Entry 4E9Y (X-ray diffraction, 1.50 A resolution); this record covers chains A and B of the 3 polymer chains in the assembly.

== Chain A ==
Name: Multicopper oxidase
From: uncultured bacterium
UniProt: C0STU6 (C0STU6_9BACT); residues 1002-1326 here correspond to UniProt positions 35-359 (UniProt number = residue number - 967)
Amino-acid sequence (339 residues; each row starts with the number of its first residue):
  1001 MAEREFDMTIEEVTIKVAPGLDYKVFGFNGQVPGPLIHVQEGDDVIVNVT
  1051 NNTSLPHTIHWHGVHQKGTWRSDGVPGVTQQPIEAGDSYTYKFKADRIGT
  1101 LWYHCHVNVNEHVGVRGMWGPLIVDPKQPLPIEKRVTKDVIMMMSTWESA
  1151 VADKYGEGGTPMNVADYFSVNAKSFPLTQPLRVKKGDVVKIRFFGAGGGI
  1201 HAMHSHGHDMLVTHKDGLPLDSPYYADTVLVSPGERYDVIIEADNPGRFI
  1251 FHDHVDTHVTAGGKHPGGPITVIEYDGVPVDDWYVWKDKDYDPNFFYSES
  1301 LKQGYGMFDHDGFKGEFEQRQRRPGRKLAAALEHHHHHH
Unresolved in the structure: 1001, 1319-1339
Construct notes: expression tag (1001, 1327-1339)
Ion coordination: Cu ion site 1: His1057, Cys1105, His1112; Cu ion site 2: His1060 (together with oxygen molecule) (shared with His2204(B) of chain B); Cu ion site 3: His1062, His1104 (together with oxygen molecule) (shared with His2254(B) of chain B); Cu ion site 4: His1106 (together with oxygen molecule) (shared with His2206(B), His2252(B) of chain B); Cu ion site 5: His1204 (together with oxygen molecule) (shared with 1 residue of chain C); Cu ion site 6: His1206, His1252 (together with oxygen molecule) (shared with 1 residue of chain C); Cu ion site 7: His1254 (together with oxygen molecule) (shared with 2 residues of chain C)
Ligand contacts:
  - oxygen molecule (OXY), molecule 1: His1060, His1062, His1104, His1106
  - oxygen molecule (OXY), molecule 2: His1204, His1206, His1252, His1254

== Chain B ==
Name: Multicopper oxidase
From: uncultured bacterium
UniProt: C0STU6 (C0STU6_9BACT); residues 2002-2326 here correspond to UniProt positions 35-359 (UniProt number = residue number - 1967)
Amino-acid sequence (339 residues; each row starts with the number of its first residue):
  2001 MAEREFDMTIEEVTIKVAPGLDYKVFGFNGQVPGPLIHVQEGDDVIVNVT
  2051 NNTSLPHTIHWHGVHQKGTWRSDGVPGVTQQPIEAGDSYTYKFKADRIGT
  2101 LWYHCHVNVNEHVGVRGMWGPLIVDPKQPLPIEKRVTKDVIMMMSTWESA
  2151 VADKYGEGGTPMNVADYFSVNAKSFPLTQPLRVKKGDVVKIRFFGAGGGI
  2201 HAMHSHGHDMLVTHKDGLPLDSPYYADTVLVSPGERYDVIIEADNPGRFI
  2251 FHDHVDTHVTAGGKHPGGPITVIEYDGVPVDDWYVWKDKDYDPNFFYSES
  2301 LKQGYGMFDHDGFKGEFEQRQRRPGRKLAAALEHHHHHH
Unresolved in the structure: 2001, 2318-2339
Construct notes: expression tag (2001, 2327-2339)
Ion coordination: Cu ion site 1: His2057, Cys2105, His2112; Cu ion site 2: His2060 (together with oxygen molecule) (shared with 1 residue of chain C); Cu ion site 3: His2062, His2104 (together with oxygen molecule) (shared with 1 residue of chain C); Cu ion site 4: His2106 (together with oxygen molecule) (shared with 2 residues of chain C); Cu ion site 5: His2204 (together with oxygen molecule) (shared with His1060(A) of chain A); Cu ion site 6: His2206, His2252 (together with oxygen molecule) (shared with His1106(A) of chain A); Cu ion site 7: His2254 (together with oxygen molecule) (shared with His1062(A), His1104(A) of chain A)
Ligand contacts:
  - oxygen molecule (OXY), molecule 1: His2060, His2062, His2104, His2106
  - oxygen molecule (OXY), molecule 2: His2204, His2206, His2252, His2254

== How chain A and chain B interact ==
Contacting residue pairs (82; chain A residue first):
  His1060(A) - His2204(B)
  His1060(A) - His2206(B)
  His1062(A) - His2204(B)  hydrogen bond
  His1062(A) - Asp2227(B)  salt bridge
  His1062(A) - Thr2228(B)  hydrogen bond
  His1062(A) - His2254(B)  hydrogen bond
  Gly1063(A) - Asp2227(B)
  His1065(A) - Gly2207(B)
  His1065(A) - Asp2209(B)  salt bridge
  His1065(A) - Asn2245(B)  hydrogen bond (backbone-side chain)
  His1065(A) - Phe2249(B)
  Gln1066(A) - Asn2245(B)
  Gln1066(A) - Phe2249(B)
  Lys1067(A) - Asp2244(B)  salt bridge
  Lys1067(A) - Asn2245(B)
  Gly1068(A) - Asn2245(B)  hydrogen bond (backbone-side chain)
  Trp1070(A) - Pro2246(B)
  Trp1070(A) - Gly2247(B)
  Trp1070(A) - Arg2248(B)
  Trp1070(A) - Phe2249(B)  hydrophobic
  Trp1070(A) - Val2278(B)  hydrophobic
  Arg1071(A) - Asp2281(B)  salt bridge
  Arg1071(A) - Trp2283(B)
  Asp1073(A) - His2206(B)  salt bridge
  Asp1073(A) - Phe2249(B)
  Val1075(A) - His2206(B)
  Val1075(A) - Ile2250(B)  hydrophobic
  Gly1077(A) - Trp2283(B)
  Gly1077(A) - Tyr2284(B)
  Gly1077(A) - Val2285(B)  hydrogen bond (backbone-backbone)
  Val1078(A) - Arg2248(B)  hydrogen bond (backbone-side chain)
  Val1078(A) - Trp2283(B)
  Thr1079(A) - Arg2248(B)
  Thr1079(A) - Trp2283(B)
  Gln1080(A) - Trp2283(B)
  Gln1081(A) - Trp2283(B)
  Arg1097(A) - Asp2209(B)  salt bridge
  Arg1097(A) - Asp2227(B)  salt bridge
  Trp1102(A) - His2254(B)
  His1104(A) - His2254(B)  hydrogen bond
  His1106(A) - His2206(B)  hydrogen bond
  His1106(A) - His2252(B)
  Asn1108(A) - His2265(B)
  Val1109(A) - Asp2256(B)
  Val1109(A) - Val2259(B)  hydrophobic
  Val1109(A) - His2265(B)
  Asn1110(A) - Asp2256(B)
  Asn1110(A) - Thr2260(B)
  Asn1110(A) - His2265(B)  hydrogen bond
  Val1113(A) - Asp2256(B)
  Gly1114(A) - Asp2256(B)  hydrogen bond (backbone-side chain)
  Gly1159(A) - Thr2257(B)
  Thr1160(A) - Thr2257(B)
  Thr1160(A) - Gly2263(B)
  Pro1161(A) - Ala2165(B)
  Pro1161(A) - Phe2168(B)  hydrophobic
  Pro1161(A) - Thr2257(B)
  Pro1161(A) - Thr2260(B)
  Met1162(A) - Gly2263(B)
  Gly1197(A) - Asp2256(B)
  Gly1198(A) - Asp2256(B)
  Ile1200(A) - Ile2200(B)  hydrophobic
  Lys1215(A) - Tyr2225(B)
  Lys1215(A) - Ala2226(B)
  Lys1215(A) - Thr2228(B)  hydrogen bond (side chain-backbone)
  Asp1216(A) - Ala2226(B)
  Asp1216(A) - Asp2227(B)  hydrogen bond (side chain-backbone)
  Asp1216(A) - Thr2228(B)  hydrogen bond (side chain-backbone)
  Leu1218(A) - Asp2209(B)
  Leu1218(A) - Tyr2225(B)  hydrophobic
  Leu1220(A) - Tyr2224(B)  hydrophobic
  Asp1221(A) - Ser2222(B)
  Ser1222(A) - Ser2222(B)  hydrogen bond
  Ser1232(A) - Leu2230(B)
  Pro1233(A) - Ala2202(B)
  Pro1233(A) - Thr2228(B)
  Pro1233(A) - His2254(B)
  Pro1233(A) - Val2255(B)  hydrophobic
  Gly1234(A) - Thr2228(B)
  Gly1234(A) - His2254(B)
  Glu1235(A) - Thr2228(B)
  Arg1236(A) - Asp2227(B)  salt bridge
Interface residues without a listed pair, chain A (45 interface residues in all): Ala1196, Leu1230
Interface residues without a listed pair, chain B (42 interface residues in all): Val2164, Asp2166, His2208, Pro2223, Gly2262, Val2272

== Summary ==
45 residues of chain A and 42 residues of chain B are in contact; the contacts include 15 hydrogen bonds and 8
salt bridges. Polar contacts include His1062(A)-Asp2227(B), His1065(A)-Asp2209(B) and Lys1067(A)-Asp2244(B).
One oxygen molecule molecule is bound between chain A and chain B.
Both chains are Multicopper oxidase (uncultured bacterium). Entry 4E9Y (Multicopper Oxidase mgLAC (data4)) was
determined by X-ray diffraction together with 4NER, 4E9V, 4E9W and 4E9X from the same study.
